PDB entry 1FVJ | X-ray diffraction, 2.06 A resolution | chain A

# Chain A
Protein: Disulfide bond formation protein
Organism: Escherichia coli
Reference sequence: P24991 (DSBA_ECOLI); residues 1-189 here correspond to UniProt positions 20-208 (UniProt number = residue number + 19)
Sequence (189 residues; numbered 1 to 189; the number before each row is that of its first residue):
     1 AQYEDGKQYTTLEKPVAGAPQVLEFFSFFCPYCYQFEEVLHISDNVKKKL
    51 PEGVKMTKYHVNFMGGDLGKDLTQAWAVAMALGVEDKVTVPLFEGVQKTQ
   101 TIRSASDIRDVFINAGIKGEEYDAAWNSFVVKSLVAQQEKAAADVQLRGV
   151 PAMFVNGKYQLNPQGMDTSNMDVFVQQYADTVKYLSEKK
Disordered / not traced: 189
Cystine bridges: C30-C33
Construct notes: engineered mutation Y32 (His51 in P24991)
Reported in the primary citation:
  - contacts within the chain: Y32-F36
  - conformationally variable residues (side-chain flip): Y32, F36
  - catalytic residues: C30 (citing earlier work)

# Summary
From the paper: the catalytic residue C30; conformational variability at Y32 and F36.
Chain A is Disulfide bond formation protein (Escherichia coli); the structure, The 2.06 angstrom structure of
the H32Y mutant of the disulfide bond formation protein (dsba), was determined by X-ray diffraction, deposited
together with 1AC1, 1ACV and 1FVK.
